PDB entry 1G3I | X-ray diffraction, 3.41 A resolution | chains G and R of the 24 polymer chains in the assembly

Chain G (and R):
Molecule: ATP-dependent protease hslv
Source organism: Haemophilus influenzae
Notes: EC 3.4.99.-; chain R of this document is another copy of the same molecule, construct and numbering; everything in this record applies to it too
Reference sequence: P43772 (HSLV_HAEIN); residues 1-174 here = UniProt positions 1-174
Amino-acid sequence (174 residues; row label = number of the first residue in the row):
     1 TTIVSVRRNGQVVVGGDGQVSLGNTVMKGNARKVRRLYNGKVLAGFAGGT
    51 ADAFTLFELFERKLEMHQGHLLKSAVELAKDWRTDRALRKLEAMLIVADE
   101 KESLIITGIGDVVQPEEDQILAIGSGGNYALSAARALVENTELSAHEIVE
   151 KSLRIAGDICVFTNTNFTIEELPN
Not modelled in the structure: 174
Curated features (UniProtKB/Swiss-Prot):
  - active site: T2
From the paper describing this entry:
  - catalytic residues: T1, K33 (citing earlier work)
  - catalytic residues: A47 to G48 (proposed by the authors, not directly observed)
  - conformationally variable residues (helix shift, loop rearrangement): F46 to T50, A47 to E92

Chain G / chain R interface:
Pairs across the interface - 20 pairs, chain G then chain R:
  N24(G) - I159(R)
  N24(G) - C160(R)
  N24(G) - V161(R)  hydrogen bond (backbone-backbone)
  N24(G) - F162(R)
  T25(G) - Y129(R)
  T25(G) - I159(R)
  T25(G) - V161(R)
  V26(G) - D158(R)
  V26(G) - I159(R)  hydrogen bond (backbone-backbone)
  V26(G) - V161(R)  hydrophobic
  Y129(G) - T25(R)
  D158(G) - V26(R)
  I159(G) - N24(R)
  I159(G) - T25(R)
  I159(G) - V26(R)  hydrogen bond (backbone-backbone)
  V161(G) - N24(R)  hydrogen bond (backbone-backbone)
  V161(G) - T25(R)
  V161(G) - V26(R)  hydrophobic
  V161(G) - V161(R)
  F162(G) - N24(R)
Interface residues without a listed pair, chain G (10 interface residues in all): S21, C160

Summary:
10 residues of chain G and 9 residues of chain R are in contact; the contacts include 4 hydrogen bonds. The
backbones hydrogen-bond at N24(G)-V161(R) and V26(G)-I159(R). UniProt lists active-site residue T2(G) on chain
G. From the paper: catalytic residues T1(G), K33(G) and A47(G); conformational variability at F46(G) and
A47(G).
Both chains are ATP-dependent protease hslv (Haemophilus influenzae). Entry 1G3I (Crystal structure of the
hsluv protease-chaperone complex) was determined by X-ray diffraction together with 1G3K from the same study.
